PDB entry 6RI9 | electron microscopy, 3.70 A resolution | chains T and C of the 8 polymer chains in the assembly

[Chain T]
Molecule: Template DNA
Sequence (39 nucleotides; each row starts with the number of its first residue):
     1 GCAGCTAGCC ATGCACATCG CCTGGAATGG GTGATGTGC
Disordered / not traced: 31-39

[Chain C]
Name: DNA-directed RNA polymerase subunit beta
Organism: Escherichia coli (strain K12)
Notes: EC 2.7.7.6
UniProtKB: P0A8V2 (RPOB_ECOLI); residue numbers follow UniProt; this construct covers 1-1342
Sequence (1342 residues; numbered 1 to 1342; the number before each row is that of its first residue):
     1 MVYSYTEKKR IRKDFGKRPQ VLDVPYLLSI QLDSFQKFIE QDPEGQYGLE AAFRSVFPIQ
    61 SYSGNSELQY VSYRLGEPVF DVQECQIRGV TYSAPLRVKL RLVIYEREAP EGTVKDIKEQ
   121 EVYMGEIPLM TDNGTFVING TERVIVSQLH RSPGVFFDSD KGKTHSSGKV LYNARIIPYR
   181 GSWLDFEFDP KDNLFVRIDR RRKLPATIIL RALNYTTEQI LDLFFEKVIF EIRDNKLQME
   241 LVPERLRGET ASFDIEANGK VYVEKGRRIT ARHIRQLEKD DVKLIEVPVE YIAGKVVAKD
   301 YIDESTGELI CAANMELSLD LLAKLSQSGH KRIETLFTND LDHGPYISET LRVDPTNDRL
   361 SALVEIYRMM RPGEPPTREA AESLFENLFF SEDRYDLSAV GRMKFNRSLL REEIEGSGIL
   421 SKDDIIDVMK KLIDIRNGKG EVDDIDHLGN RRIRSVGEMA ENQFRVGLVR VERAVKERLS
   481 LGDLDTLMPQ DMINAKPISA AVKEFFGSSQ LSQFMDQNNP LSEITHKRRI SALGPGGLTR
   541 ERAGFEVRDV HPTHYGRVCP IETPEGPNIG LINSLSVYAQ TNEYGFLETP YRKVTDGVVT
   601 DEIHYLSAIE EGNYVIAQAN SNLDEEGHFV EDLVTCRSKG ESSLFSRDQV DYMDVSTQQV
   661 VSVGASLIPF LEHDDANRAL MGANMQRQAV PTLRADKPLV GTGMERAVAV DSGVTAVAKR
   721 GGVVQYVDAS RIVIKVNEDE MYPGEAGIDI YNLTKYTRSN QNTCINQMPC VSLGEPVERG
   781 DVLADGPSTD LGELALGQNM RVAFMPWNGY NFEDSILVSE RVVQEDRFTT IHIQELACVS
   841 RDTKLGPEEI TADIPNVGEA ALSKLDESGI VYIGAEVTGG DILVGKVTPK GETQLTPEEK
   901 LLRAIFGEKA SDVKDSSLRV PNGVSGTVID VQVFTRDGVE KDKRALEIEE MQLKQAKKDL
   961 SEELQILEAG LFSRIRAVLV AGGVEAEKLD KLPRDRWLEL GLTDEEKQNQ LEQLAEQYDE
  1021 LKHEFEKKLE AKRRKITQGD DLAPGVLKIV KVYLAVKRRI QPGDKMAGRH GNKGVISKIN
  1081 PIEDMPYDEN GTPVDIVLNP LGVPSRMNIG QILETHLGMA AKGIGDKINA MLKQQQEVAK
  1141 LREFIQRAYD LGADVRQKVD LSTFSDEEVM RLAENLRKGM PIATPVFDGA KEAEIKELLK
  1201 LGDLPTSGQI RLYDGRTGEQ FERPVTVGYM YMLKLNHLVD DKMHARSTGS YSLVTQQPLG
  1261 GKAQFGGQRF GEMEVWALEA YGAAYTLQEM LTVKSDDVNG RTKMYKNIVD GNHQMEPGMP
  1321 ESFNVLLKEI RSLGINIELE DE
Disordered / not traced: 1, 891-912
UniProt features mapped onto this chain:
  - modified residue (N6-acetyllysine): Lys1022, Lys1200
  - mutagenesis: Ile561 (I561S: Resistant to antibiotics salinamide A and B), Ile569 (I569S: Resistant to antibiotics salinamide A and B), Ala665 (A665E: Resistant to antibiotics salinamide A and B), Asp675 (D675A/G: Resistant to antibiotics salinamide A and B), Asn677 (N677H/K: Resistant to antibiotics salinamide A and B), Leu680 (L680M: Resistant to antibiotics salinamide A and B), Glu813 (E813K: Disrupts the enzyme's active center)

[Interface between chain T and chain C]
Residue-residue contacts (12; chain T residue first):
  DG8(T) - His165(C)  salt bridge to the phosphate
  DC16(T) - Met1273(C)  sugar contact
  DA17(T) - Arg1269(C)  salt bridge to the phosphate
  DT18(T) - Gln1268(C)  phosphate contact
  DT18(T) - Arg1269(C)  phosphate contact
  DC19(T) - Gly1261(C)  phosphate contact
  DC19(T) - Lys1262(C)  hydrogen bond to the phosphate
  DG20(T) - Lys1262(C)  phosphate contact
  DG20(T) - Ala1263(C)  hydrogen bond to the phosphate
  DT23(T) - Asn139(C)  phosphate contact
  DT23(T) - Gly507(C)  phosphate contact
  DT23(T) - Ser508(C)  sugar contact
Also at the interface, not in a pair above, chain T (8 interface residues in all): DC21
Also at the interface, not in a pair above, chain C (12 interface residues in all): Phe514, Gly1271

[In short]
8 residues of chain T face 12 of chain C across their interface; the contacts include 2 hydrogen bonds and 2
salt bridges. Among the polar pairs are DC19(T)-Lys1262(C), DG20(T)-Ala1263(C) and DG8(T)-His165(C). UniProt
lists 7 mutagenesis sites on chain C.
Chain T is Template DNA and chain C is DNA-directed RNA polymerase subunit beta (Escherichia coli (strain
K12)); the structure, Cryo-EM structure of E. coli RNA polymerase backtracked elongation complex in
non-swiveled state, was determined by electron microscopy (same publication as 6RH3, 6RI7, 6RIN and 6RIP).
